Entry 2UYP (X-ray diffraction, 2.44 A resolution); this record covers chains A and B of the 3 polymer chains in the assembly.

== Chain A (and B) ==
Molecule: Protein tdcf
From: Escherichia coli
Notes: chain B of this document is another copy of the same molecule, construct and numbering; everything in this record applies to it too
UniProtKB: P0AGL2 (TDCF_ECOLI); residue numbers follow UniProt; this construct covers 1-129
Sequence (129 residues; numbered 1 to 129; the number before each row is that of its first residue):
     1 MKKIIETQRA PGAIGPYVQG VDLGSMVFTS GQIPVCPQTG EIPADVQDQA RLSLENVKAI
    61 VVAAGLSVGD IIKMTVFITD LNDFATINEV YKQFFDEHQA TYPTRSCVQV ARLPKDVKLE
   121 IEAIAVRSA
Disordered / not traced: 1, 129 (chain B: 129)
Modified residues: C36 (cysteinesulfonic acid; OCS)
Residues lining bound ligands: propanoic acid (PPI): Y17, G31, I33, P114, E120
Curated features (UniProtKB/Swiss-Prot):
  - binding site (substrate): R105 to C107, E120
  - modified residue: K58 (N6-(pyridoxal phosphate)lysine)
From the paper describing this entry:
  - binding site for propanoic acid: R105

== Interface between chain A and chain B ==
Pairs across the interface (46; chain A residue first):
  G69(A) - K2(B)
  D70(A) - K2(B)  salt bridge
  I72(A) - K2(B)
  I72(A) - L23(B)  hydrophobic
  I72(A) - F28(B)  hydrophobic
  K73(A) - F28(B)
  K73(A) - E122(B)  salt bridge
  L81(A) - R112(B)
  L81(A) - L113(B)
  L81(A) - P114(B)
  N88(A) - P16(B)
  Y91(A) - P16(B)
  K92(A) - P16(B)
  T101(A) - I4(B)
  Y102(A) - P16(B)
  Y102(A) - Y17(B)
  Y102(A) - V18(B)
  P103(A) - Y17(B)
  P103(A) - V18(B)  hydrogen bond (backbone-backbone)
  T104(A) - V18(B)
  T104(A) - G20(B)
  T104(A) - V21(B)
  T104(A) - F28(B)
  T104(A) - T29(B)
  T104(A) - S30(B)
  R105(A) - P16(B)
  R105(A) - Y17(B)
  R105(A) - S30(B)  hydrogen bond (backbone-side chain)
  R105(A) - G31(B)  hydrogen bond (backbone-backbone)
  S106(A) - G31(B)  hydrogen bond (side chain-backbone)
  S106(A) - E120(B)
  S106(A) - E122(B)  hydrogen bond
  C107(A) - P114(B)
  C107(A) - E120(B)
  V108(A) - F77(B)  hydrophobic
  V108(A) - R112(B)
  V108(A) - L113(B)  hydrophobic
  V108(A) - E120(B)
  Q109(A) - V110(B)
  Q109(A) - A111(B)  hydrogen bond (backbone-backbone)
  Q109(A) - R112(B)  hydrogen bond (backbone-backbone)
  V110(A) - A111(B)
  I124(A) - F28(B)  hydrophobic
  V126(A) - K2(B)
  V126(A) - L23(B)  hydrophobic
  S128(A) - K2(B)  hydrogen bond (backbone-side chain)
Also at the interface, not in a pair above, chain A (25 interface residues in all): M26, T75, N82, A111
Also at the interface, not in a pair above, chain B (23 interface residues in all): G15, Q19, M26

== Overview ==
Chain A and chain B form an interface of 25 and 23 residues respectively; the contacts include 8 hydrogen
bonds and 2 salt bridges. Among the polar pairs are D70(A)-K2(B), K73(A)-E122(B) and R105(A)-S30(B). Chain A
binds propanoic acid. From UniProt: 4 substrate-binding residues on chain A. The paper reports a binding site
for propanoic acid at R105(A).
Both chains are Protein tdcf (Escherichia coli). Entry 2UYP (Crystal structure of E. coli TdcF with bound
propionate) was determined by X-ray diffraction (same publication as 2UYJ, 2UYK and 2UYN).
